Entry 1T37 (X-ray diffraction, 2.60 A resolution); this record covers chains A and P.

== Chain A ==
Protein: Phospholipase A2 isoform 3
Source organism: Naja sagittifera
Notes: EC 3.1.1.4
UniProtKB: P60045 (PA23_NAJSG); residues 1-119 here correspond to UniProt positions 8-126 (UniProt number = residue number + 7)
Amino-acid sequence (119 residues; numbered 1 to 120; 1 number in that range is skipped by the numbering (no residue carries it; nothing is unmodelled there); the number before each row is that of its first residue):
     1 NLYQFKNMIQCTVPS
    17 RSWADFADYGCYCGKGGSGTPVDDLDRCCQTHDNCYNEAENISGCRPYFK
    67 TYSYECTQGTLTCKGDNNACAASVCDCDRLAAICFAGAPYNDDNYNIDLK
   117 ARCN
Cystine bridges: Cys-11/Cys-72, Cys-27/Cys-119, Cys-29/Cys-45, Cys-44/Cys-100, Cys-51/Cys-93, Cys-61/Cys-86, Cys-79/Cys-91
Sequence notes: engineered mutation Ala-20 (Gln26 in P60045), Thr-47 (Val53 in P60045), Asp-108 (Ala115 in P60045)

== Chain P ==
Protein: Synthetic peptide
Amino-acid sequence (5 residues; each row starts with the number of its first residue):
     1 LAIYS

== Interface between chain A and chain P ==
Residue-residue contacts (16; chain A residue first):
  Leu-2(A) with Ile-3(P), hydrophobic; Tyr-4(P)
  Phe-5(A) with Tyr-4(P), hydrophobic
  Lys-6(A) with Tyr-4(P)
  Ile-9(A) with Tyr-4(P), hydrophobic
  Trp-19(A) with Tyr-4(P), hydrophobic
  Ala-23(A) with Ile-3(P); Tyr-4(P), hydrophobic
  Tyr-28(A) with Ser-5(P)
  Gly-30(A) with Tyr-4(P), hydrogen bond (backbone-backbone); Ser-5(P)
  His-48(A) with Ser-5(P), hydrogen bond
  Asp-49(A) with Ser-5(P)
  Tyr-52(A) with Ser-5(P)
  Tyr-64(A) with Ile-3(P), hydrophobic; Ser-5(P), hydrogen bond (side chain-backbone)
Other interface residues (no listed pair), chain A (15 interface residues in all): Cys-29, Lys-31, Cys-45
Other interface residues (no listed pair), chain P (4 interface residues in all): Ala-2

== In short ==
The interface between chain A and chain P involves 15 residues on one side and 4 on the other, with 3 hydrogen
bonds. Among the polar pairs are His-48(A)/Ser-5(P), Tyr-64(A)/Ser-5(P) and Gly-30(A)/Tyr-4(P).
Here chain A is Phospholipase A2 isoform 3 (Naja sagittifera) and chain P is Synthetic peptide. Entry 1T37
(Design of specific inhibitors of phospholipase A2: Crystal structure of the complex formed between group I
...) was determined by X-ray diffraction (same publication as 1ZM6).
